Entry 4KCX (X-ray diffraction, 2.00 A resolution); this record covers chains A and B.

# Chain A (and B)
Molecule: Bromodomain testis-specific protein
Organism: Homo sapiens
Notes: fragment: First Bromodomain; chain B of this document is another copy of the same molecule, construct and numbering; everything in this record applies to it too
Reference sequence: Q58F21 (BRDT_HUMAN); numbering as in UniProt (aligned over 21-137)
Amino-acid sequence (117 residues; each row starts with the number of its first residue):
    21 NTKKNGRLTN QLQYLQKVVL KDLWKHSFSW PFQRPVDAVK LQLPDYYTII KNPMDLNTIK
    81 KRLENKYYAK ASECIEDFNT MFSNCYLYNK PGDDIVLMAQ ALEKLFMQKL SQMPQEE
Unresolved in the structure: 21-28, 135-137
Residues lining bound ligands: dinaciclib (1QK; 3-[({3-ethyl-5-[(2S)-2-(2-hydroxyethyl)piperidin-1-yl]pyrazolo[1,5-a]pyrimidin-7-yl}amino)methyl]-1-hydroxypyridinium): Trp50, Pro51, Phe52, Val56, Leu61, Leu63, Tyr66, Cys105, Tyr108, Asn109, Asp114, Ile115, Met118
UniProt features mapped onto this chain:
  - binding site (JQ1): Asn109
  - site (Histone H4K5ac binding): Asn109, Asp114
  - natural variant: Ala89 (A89V: In a gastric adenocarcinoma sample)
What the authors report for this chain:
  - binding site for dinaciclib: Pro51, Phe52, Pro55, Val56, Asn109
  - conformationally variable residues (side-chain flip): Trp50

# Interface between chain A and chain B
Residue-residue contacts (22):
  Ile69(A) with Pro111(B)
  Ile95(A) with Met127(B), hydrophobic
  Asn99(A) with Glu123(B); Met127(B)
  Ser103(A) with Tyr106(B)
  Tyr106(A) with Ser103(B); Tyr106(B); Leu107(B)
  Leu107(A) with Tyr106(B); Asn109(B); Lys110(B); Pro111(B); Val116(B), hydrophobic
  Asn109(A) with Leu107(B)
  Lys110(A) with Leu107(B)
  Pro111(A) with Ile69(B); Leu107(B)
  Val116(A) with Leu107(B), hydrophobic
  Glu123(A) with Asn99(B)
  Met127(A) with Ile95(B), hydrophobic; Asn99(B)
  Leu130(A) with Met127(B), hydrophobic
Interface residues without a listed pair, chain A (16 interface residues in all): Ile70, Glu96, Gln120
Interface residues without a listed pair, chain B (16 interface residues in all): Ile70, Gln120, Lys124, Leu130

# Overview
Chain A and chain B each contribute 16 residues to their interface. Ligands of chain A: dinaciclib. UniProt
lists JQ1-binding residue Asn109(A) on chain A. From the paper: a binding site for dinaciclib at Pro51(A),
Phe52(A) and Pro55(A) among others; conformational variability at Trp50(A).
Chain A and chain B are both Bromodomain testis-specific protein (Homo sapiens); the structure, BRDT in
complex with Dinaciclib, was determined by X-ray diffraction (same publication as 4KD1).
